PDB entry 9MJN | electron microscopy, 12.70 A resolution (very low resolution: no residue pairs are listed; an interface is given only as per-side residue counts) | chains eY and fB of the 1996 polymer chains in the assembly

Chain eY (and fB):
Name: Putative baseplate assembly protein
Organism: Pectobacterium phage phiTE
Notes: chain fB of this document is another copy of the same molecule, construct and numbering; everything in this record applies to it too
Reference sequence: K9L4F2 (K9L4F2_9CAUD); residues 1-247 here = UniProt positions 1-247
Amino-acid sequence (247 residues; each row starts with the number of its first residue):
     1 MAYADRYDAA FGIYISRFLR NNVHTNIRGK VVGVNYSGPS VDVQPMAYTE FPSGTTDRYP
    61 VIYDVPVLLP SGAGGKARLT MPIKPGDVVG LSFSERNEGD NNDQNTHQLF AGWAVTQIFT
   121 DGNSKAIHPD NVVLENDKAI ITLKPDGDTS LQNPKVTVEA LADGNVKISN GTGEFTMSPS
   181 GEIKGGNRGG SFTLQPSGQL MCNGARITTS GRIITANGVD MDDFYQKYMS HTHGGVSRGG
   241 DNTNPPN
Unresolved in the structure: 1-2, 231-247

Interface between chain eY and chain fB:
At this resolution (13 A) residue pairs are not listed: 95 residues of chain eY and 87 of chain fB lie at the interface.

In short:
95 residues of chain eY face 87 of chain fB across their interface.
Both chains are Putative baseplate assembly protein (Pectobacterium phage phiTE). Entry 9MJN (Near complete
virion structure of bacteriophage PhiTE) was determined by electron microscopy, deposited together with 9CB9,
9CBA, 9CC7, 9CUL and 9CUY.
